Entry 3L1A (X-ray diffraction, 2.69 A resolution); this record covers chain A.

# Chain A
Name: BirA bifunctional protein
Organism: Mycobacterium tuberculosis
Notes: EC 6.3.4.15
UniProtKB: P96884 (P96884_MYCTU); residue numbers follow UniProt; this construct covers 1-266
Sequence (266 residues; each row starts with the number of its first residue):
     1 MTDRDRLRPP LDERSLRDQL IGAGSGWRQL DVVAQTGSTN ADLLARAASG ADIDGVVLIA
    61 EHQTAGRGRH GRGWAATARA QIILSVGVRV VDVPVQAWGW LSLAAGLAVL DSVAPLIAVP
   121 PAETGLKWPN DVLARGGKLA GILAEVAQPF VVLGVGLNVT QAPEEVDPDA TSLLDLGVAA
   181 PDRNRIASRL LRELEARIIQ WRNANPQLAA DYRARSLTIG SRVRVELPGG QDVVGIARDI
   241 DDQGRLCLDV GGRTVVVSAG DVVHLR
Disordered / not traced: 1-2
Reported in the primary citation:
  - conformationally variable residues (loop rearrangement, order/disorder transition): A65 to A76, D111, P121, E123, R135, A162 to D169, R215
  - self-association interface (contacts with another copy of this molecule): L227, P228, V233, V234, R245, R253, T254, V256

# In short
From the paper: conformational variability at A65, D111 and P121 among others; a self-association interface
involving L227, P228 and V233 among others.
Chain A is BirA bifunctional protein (Mycobacterium tuberculosis); the structure, Structural ordering of
disordered ligand binding loops of biotin protein ligase into active conformations as a ..., was determined by
X-ray diffraction together with 3L2Z from the same study.
